PDB entry 6MFM | X-ray diffraction, 1.90 A resolution | chains A and B

Chain A (and B):
Molecule: Thiamine-monophosphate kinase
From: Acinetobacter baumannii
Notes: EC 2.7.4.16; chain B of this document is another copy of the same molecule, construct and numbering; everything in this record applies to it too
UniProt: A0A0D5YC82 (A0A0D5YC82_ACIBA); residue numbers follow UniProt; this construct covers 1-305
Sequence (313 residues; row label = number of the first residue in the row; numbers below 1 keep their minus sign (Met-7 is residue -7)):
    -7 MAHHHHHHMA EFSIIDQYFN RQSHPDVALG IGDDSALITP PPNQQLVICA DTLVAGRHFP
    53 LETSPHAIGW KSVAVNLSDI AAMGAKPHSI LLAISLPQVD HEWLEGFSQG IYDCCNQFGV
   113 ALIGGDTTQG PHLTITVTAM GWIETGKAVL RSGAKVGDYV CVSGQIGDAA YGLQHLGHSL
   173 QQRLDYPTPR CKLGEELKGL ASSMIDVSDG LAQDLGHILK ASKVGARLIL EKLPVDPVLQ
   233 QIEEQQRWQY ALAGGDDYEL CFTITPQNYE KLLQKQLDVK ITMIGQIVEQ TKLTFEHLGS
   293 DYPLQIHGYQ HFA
Disordered / not traced: -7 to 1 (chain B: -7 to 0, 305)
Differences from the reference sequence: initiating methionine (-7); expression tag (-6 to 0)
Bound ions: Mg2+ site 1: Asp26 (together with ADP) (shared with Asp71(B), Asp198(B) of chain B); Na+ site 1: Ala42, Asp43; Mg2+ site 2: Asp43, Asp71 (together with ADP, thiamine diphosphate); Mg2+ site 3: Asp43 (together with ADP, thiamine diphosphate) (shared with Asp118(B) of chain B); Mg2+ site 4: Asp71, Asp198 (together with ADP) (shared with Asp26(B) of chain B); Na+ site 2: Asp118 (together with thiamine diphosphate); Mg2+ site 5: Asp118 (together with ADP, thiamine diphosphate) (shared with Asp43(B) of chain B); Mg2+ site 6: Asp201 (together with thiamine diphosphate)
Residues lining bound ligands:
  - ADP (adenosine-5'-diphosphate), molecule 1: Glu3, Phe4, Ile7, Phe11, Ile23, Gly24, Asp25, Asp26, Leu84, Ile86, Leu114, Gly116, Gly117, Asp118, Thr119
  - ADP, molecule 2: Asp43, Asp71, Arg143, Asp198, Ser200
  - thiamine diphosphate (TPP): Asp43, Gly48, Arg49, His50, Phe51, Pro52, Asp71, Leu165, Leu176, Ser200, Asp201, Gly246, Gly247, Asp248, Tyr250, Tyr301, His303
What the authors report for this chain:
  - binding site for ADP: Ile23, Gly24, Asp25

Interface between chain A and chain B:
Residue-residue contacts (135):
  Glu3(A) - His303(B)  hydrogen bond (side chain-backbone)
  Phe4(A) - Asp201(B)
  Phe4(A) - Gln205(B)
  Ala20(A) - Gln37(B)
  Leu21(A) - Met75(B)  hydrophobic
  Leu21(A) - Leu142(B)  hydrophobic
  Gly24(A) - Arg143(B)
  Asp25(A) - Met75(B)
  Asp25(A) - Leu142(B)
  Asp25(A) - Arg143(B)  salt bridge
  Asp26(A) - Cys41(B)
  Asp26(A) - Asp71(B)
  Asp26(A) - Ala74(B)
  Asp26(A) - Met75(B)
  Asp26(A) - Arg143(B)  salt bridge
  Asp26(A) - Met196(B)
  Asp26(A) - Ile197(B)
  Asp26(A) - Asp198(B)
  Ser27(A) - Val39(B)
  Ser27(A) - Ile40(B)
  Ser27(A) - Cys41(B)
  Ser27(A) - Asp71(B)  hydrogen bond (side chain-backbone)
  Ser27(A) - Ile72(B)
  Ser27(A) - Met75(B)
  Ala28(A) - Leu38(B)
  Ala28(A) - Val39(B)
  Ala28(A) - Ile40(B)  hydrogen bond (backbone-backbone)
  Leu29(A) - Leu38(B)
  Leu29(A) - Val39(B)  hydrophobic
  Leu29(A) - Ala140(B)  hydrophobic
  Ile30(A) - Gln37(B)
  Ile30(A) - Leu38(B)  hydrogen bond (backbone-backbone)
  Thr31(A) - Gln37(B)  hydrogen bond
  Pro32(A) - Gln36(B)
  Pro32(A) - Trp134(B)  hydrophobic
  Gln36(A) - Pro32(B)
  Gln37(A) - Ala20(B)
  Gln37(A) - Ile30(B)
  Gln37(A) - Thr31(B)  hydrogen bond
  Leu38(A) - Ala28(B)
  Leu38(A) - Leu29(B)
  Leu38(A) - Ile30(B)  hydrogen bond (backbone-backbone)
  Leu38(A) - Leu38(B)  hydrophobic
  Leu38(A) - Met132(B)  hydrophobic
  Val39(A) - Ser27(B)
  Val39(A) - Ala28(B)
  Val39(A) - Leu29(B)  hydrophobic
  Ile40(A) - Ser27(B)
  Ile40(A) - Ala28(B)  hydrogen bond (backbone-backbone)
  Ile40(A) - Ile40(B)  hydrophobic
  Ile40(A) - Leu83(B)  hydrophobic
  Ile40(A) - Met132(B)  hydrophobic
  Cys41(A) - Asp26(B)
  Cys41(A) - Ser27(B)
  Cys41(A) - Leu83(B)
  Ala42(A) - Leu83(B)
  Ala42(A) - Gly117(B)
  Ala42(A) - Asp118(B)
  Asp43(A) - Asp118(B)
  Thr44(A) - Ala85(B)
  Thr44(A) - Ser87(B)
  Thr44(A) - Asp118(B)  hydrogen bond (backbone-side chain)
  Thr44(A) - Thr120(B)
  Val46(A) - Ser87(B)
  Val46(A) - Thr120(B)
  Val46(A) - Gln121(B)
  Val46(A) - Gly122(B)
  Val46(A) - Pro123(B)
  Arg49(A) - Gln121(B)  hydrogen bond
  His50(A) - Thr120(B)
  Asp71(A) - Asp26(B)
  Asp71(A) - Ser27(B)  hydrogen bond (backbone-side chain)
  Ile72(A) - Ser27(B)
  Ala74(A) - Asp26(B)
  Met75(A) - Leu21(B)  hydrophobic
  Met75(A) - Asp25(B)
  Met75(A) - Asp26(B)
  Met75(A) - Ser27(B)
  Leu83(A) - Ile40(B)  hydrophobic
  Leu83(A) - Cys41(B)
  Leu83(A) - Ala42(B)  hydrophobic
  Ala85(A) - Thr44(B)
  Ala85(A) - Thr128(B)
  Ser87(A) - Thr44(B)
  Ser87(A) - Val46(B)
  Ser87(A) - Thr126(B)
  Leu88(A) - Phe304(B)
  Val91(A) - Phe304(B)  hydrophobic
  Gly117(A) - Ala42(B)
  Asp118(A) - Ala42(B)
  Asp118(A) - Asp43(B)
  Asp118(A) - Thr44(B)  hydrogen bond (side chain-backbone)
  Thr119(A) - His303(B)
  Thr120(A) - Thr44(B)
  Thr120(A) - Val46(B)
  Thr120(A) - His50(B)
  Thr120(A) - His303(B)
  Thr120(A) - Phe304(B)
  Gln121(A) - Val46(B)
  Gln121(A) - Arg49(B)  hydrogen bond
  Gln121(A) - His303(B)  hydrogen bond (backbone-side chain)
  Gln121(A) - Phe304(B)
  Gly122(A) - Val46(B)
  Pro123(A) - Val46(B)
  Pro123(A) - His124(B)
  His124(A) - Pro123(B)
  Thr126(A) - Ser87(B)
  Thr128(A) - Ala85(B)
  Thr130(A) - Thr130(B)  hydrogen bond
  Met132(A) - Ile40(B)  hydrophobic
  Ala140(A) - Leu29(B)  hydrophobic
  Leu142(A) - Leu21(B)  hydrophobic
  Leu142(A) - Asp25(B)
  Arg143(A) - Gly24(B)
  Arg143(A) - Asp25(B)  salt bridge
  Arg143(A) - Asp26(B)  salt bridge
  Met196(A) - Asp26(B)
  Ile197(A) - Asp26(B)
  Asp198(A) - Asp26(B)
  Asp201(A) - Phe4(B)
  Gln205(A) - Phe4(B)
  His209(A) - Phe4(B)
  Gln302(A) - Ala2(B)
  Gln302(A) - Glu3(B)  hydrogen bond (side chain-backbone)
  Gln302(A) - Phe4(B)  hydrogen bond (side chain-backbone)
  His303(A) - Ala2(B)
  His303(A) - Glu3(B)  hydrogen bond (backbone-backbone)
  His303(A) - Thr119(B)
  His303(A) - Thr120(B)
  His303(A) - Gln121(B)  hydrogen bond (side chain-backbone)
  Phe304(A) - Ile6(B)  hydrophobic
  Phe304(A) - Leu88(B)
  Phe304(A) - Val91(B)  hydrophobic
  Phe304(A) - Thr120(B)
  Phe304(A) - Gln121(B)
Also at the interface, not in a pair above, chain A (68 interface residues in all): Ala2, Ile6, Pro89, Gln90, Ile115, Trp134, Ile135, Val141, Tyr301, Ala305
Also at the interface, not in a pair above, chain B (66 interface residues in all): Met1, Pro89, Gln90, Ile115, Val141, His209, Gln302

Summary:
68 residues of chain A and 66 residues of chain B are in contact; the contacts include 19 hydrogen bonds and 4
salt bridges. Polar contacts include Asp25(A)-Arg143(B), Asp26(A)-Arg143(B) and Glu3(A)-His303(B). Bound to
chain A: thiamine diphosphate and ADP. From the paper: a binding site for ADP at Ile23(A), Gly24(A) and
Asp25(A).
Both chains are Thiamine-monophosphate kinase (Acinetobacter baumannii). Entry 6MFM (Structure of
thiamine-monophosphate kinase from Acinetobacter baumannii in complex with adenosine diphosphate (ADP) and
thiamine diphosphate ...) was determined by X-ray diffraction together with 5DD7 and 5CC8 from the same study.
